8S9X - chains A and G of the 7 polymer chains in the assembly; structure by electron microscopy, 3.44 A resolution.

== Chain A ==
Protein: Cas7-Cas5-Cas11
Organism: Synechocystis sp. PCC 6803
Reference sequence: Q6ZED2 (Q6ZED2_SYNY3); numbering as in UniProt (aligned over 1-791)
Chain sequence (791 residues; row label = number of the first residue in the row):
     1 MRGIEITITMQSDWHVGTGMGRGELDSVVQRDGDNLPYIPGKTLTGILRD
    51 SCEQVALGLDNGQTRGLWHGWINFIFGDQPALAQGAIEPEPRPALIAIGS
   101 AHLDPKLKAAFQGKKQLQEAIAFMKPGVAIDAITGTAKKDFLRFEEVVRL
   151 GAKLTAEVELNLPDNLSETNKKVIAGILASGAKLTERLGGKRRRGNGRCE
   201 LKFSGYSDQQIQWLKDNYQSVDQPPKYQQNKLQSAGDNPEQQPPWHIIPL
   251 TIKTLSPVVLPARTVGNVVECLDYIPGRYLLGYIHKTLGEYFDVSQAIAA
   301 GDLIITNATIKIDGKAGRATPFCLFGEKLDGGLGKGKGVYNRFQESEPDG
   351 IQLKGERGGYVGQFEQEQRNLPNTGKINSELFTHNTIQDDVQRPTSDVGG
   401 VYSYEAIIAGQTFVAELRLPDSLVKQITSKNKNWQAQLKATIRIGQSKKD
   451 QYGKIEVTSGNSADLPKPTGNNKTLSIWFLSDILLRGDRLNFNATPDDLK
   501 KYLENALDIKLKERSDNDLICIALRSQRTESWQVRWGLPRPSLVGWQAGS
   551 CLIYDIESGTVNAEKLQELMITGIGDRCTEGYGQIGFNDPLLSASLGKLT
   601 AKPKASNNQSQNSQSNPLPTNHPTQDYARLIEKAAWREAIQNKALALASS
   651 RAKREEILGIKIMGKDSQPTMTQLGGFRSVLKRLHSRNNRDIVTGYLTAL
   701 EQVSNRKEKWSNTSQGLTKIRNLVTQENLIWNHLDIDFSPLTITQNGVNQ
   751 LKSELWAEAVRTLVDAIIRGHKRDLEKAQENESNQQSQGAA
Unresolved in the structure: 605-613, 780-791
From the paper describing this entry:
  - mutagenesis - D26A, R678A, R769A: abolished catalytic activity
  - catalytic residues: Asp140, Arg706, Arg769, Arg773 (from molecular simulation)
  - catalytic residues: Arg678 (proposed by the authors, not directly observed)

== Chain G ==
Molecule: Self-target RNA
Sequence (60 nucleotides; row label = number of the first residue in the row):
     1 CAUGACGGAUCGCGGGAGUUAUUGACGACCCCGAUUGGUUCUACUACAAA
    51 CGUGAUACUA
Unresolved in the structure: 1-19, 39-60

== Interface between chain A and chain G ==
Contacting residue pairs - 20 pairs, chain A then chain G:
  Thr670(A) - A34(G)  hydrogen bond to the phosphate
  Thr670(A) - U35(G)  phosphate contact
  Met671(A) - U35(G)  phosphate contact
  Thr672(A) - A34(G)  phosphate contact
  Thr672(A) - U35(G)  hydrogen bond to the phosphate
  Gln673(A) - G33(G)  hydrogen bond to the phosphate
  Gln673(A) - A34(G)  hydrogen bond to the phosphate
  Arg678(A) - G37(G)  hydrogen bond to the sugar
  Arg678(A) - G38(G)  salt bridge to the phosphate
  Val703(A) - C31(G)  phosphate contact
  Val703(A) - C32(G)  phosphate contact
  Asn705(A) - C30(G)  phosphate contact
  Asn705(A) - C31(G)  hydrogen bond to the phosphate
  Arg706(A) - C32(G)  salt bridge to the phosphate
  Arg706(A) - G33(G)  salt bridge to the phosphate
  Lys709(A) - G33(G)  phosphate contact
  Lys709(A) - A34(G)  salt bridge to the phosphate
  Arg769(A) - G38(G)  salt bridge to the phosphate
  Lys772(A) - U36(G)  salt bridge to the phosphate
  Lys772(A) - G37(G)  salt bridge to the phosphate
Also at the interface, not in a pair above, chain A (13 interface residues in all): Gly675, Glu776

== Summary ==
The interface between chain A and chain G involves 13 residues on one side and 9 on the other; the contacts
include 6 hydrogen bonds and 7 salt bridges. Polar pairs include Arg678(A)-G37(G), Thr670(A)-A34(G) and
Thr672(A)-U35(G). The paper reports catalytic residues Asp140(A), Arg706(A) and Arg769(A) among others; D26A,
R678A and R769A of chain A abolish catalytic activity.
Chain A is Cas7-Cas5-Cas11 (Synechocystis sp. PCC 6803) and chain G is Self-target RNA; the structure,
CRISPR-Cas type III-D effector complex bound to self-target RNA in a post-cleavage state, was determined by
electron microscopy (same publication as 8S9T, 8S9U and 8S9V).
